Entry 3PT6 (X-ray diffraction, 3.00 A resolution); this record covers chains A and C of the 3 polymer chains in the assembly.

# Chain A
Molecule: DNA (cytosine-5)-methyltransferase 1
Organism: Mus musculus
Notes: EC 2.1.1.37
Reference sequence: P13864 (DNMT1_MOUSE); numbering as in UniProt (aligned over 650-1602)
Chain sequence (954 residues; numbered 649 to 1602; the number before each row is that of its first residue):
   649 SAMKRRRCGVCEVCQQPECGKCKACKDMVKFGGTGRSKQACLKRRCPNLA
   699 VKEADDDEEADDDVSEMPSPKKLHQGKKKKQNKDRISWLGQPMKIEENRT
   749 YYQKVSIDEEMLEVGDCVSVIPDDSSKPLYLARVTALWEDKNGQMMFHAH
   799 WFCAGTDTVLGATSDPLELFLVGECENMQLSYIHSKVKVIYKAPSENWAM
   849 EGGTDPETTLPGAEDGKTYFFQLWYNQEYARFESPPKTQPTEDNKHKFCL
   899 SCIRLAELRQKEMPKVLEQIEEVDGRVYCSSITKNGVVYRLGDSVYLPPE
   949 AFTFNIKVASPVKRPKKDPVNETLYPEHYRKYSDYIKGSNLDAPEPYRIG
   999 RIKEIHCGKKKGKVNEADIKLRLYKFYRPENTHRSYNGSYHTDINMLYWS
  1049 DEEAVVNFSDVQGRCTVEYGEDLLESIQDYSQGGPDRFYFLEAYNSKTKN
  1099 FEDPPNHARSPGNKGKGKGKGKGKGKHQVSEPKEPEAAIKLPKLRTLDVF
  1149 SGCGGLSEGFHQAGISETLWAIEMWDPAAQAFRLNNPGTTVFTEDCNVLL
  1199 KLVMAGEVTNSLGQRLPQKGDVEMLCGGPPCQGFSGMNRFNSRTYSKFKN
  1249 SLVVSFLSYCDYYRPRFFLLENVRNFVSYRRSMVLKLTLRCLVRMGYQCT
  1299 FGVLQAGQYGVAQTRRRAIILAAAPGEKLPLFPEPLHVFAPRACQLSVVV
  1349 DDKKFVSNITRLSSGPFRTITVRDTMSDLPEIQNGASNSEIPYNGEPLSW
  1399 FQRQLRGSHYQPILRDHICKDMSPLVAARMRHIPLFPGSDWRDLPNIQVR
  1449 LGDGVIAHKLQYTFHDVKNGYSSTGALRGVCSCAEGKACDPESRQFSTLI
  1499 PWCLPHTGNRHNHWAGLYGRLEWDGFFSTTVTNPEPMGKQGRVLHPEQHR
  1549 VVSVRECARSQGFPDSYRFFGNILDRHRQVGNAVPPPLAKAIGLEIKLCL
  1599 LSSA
Disordered / not traced: 649-650, 852-864, 1116-1138, 1601-1602
Sequence notes: expression tag (649)
Bound ions: Zn2+ site 1: Cys-656, Cys-659, Cys-662, Cys-694; Zn2+ site 2: Cys-667, Cys-670, Cys-673, Cys-689; Zn2+ site 3: His-796, Cys-823, Cys-897, Cys-900; Zn2+ site 4: Cys-1479, Cys-1481, Cys-1487, His-1504
Residues lining bound ligands: S-adenosylhomocysteine (SAH): Met-651, Phe-1148, Ser-1149, Gly-1150, Cys-1151, Gly-1152, Gly-1153, Leu-1154, Ile-1170, Glu-1171, Met-1172, Trp-1173, Ala-1176, Glu-1192, Asp-1193, Cys-1194, Gly-1226, Pro-1228, Leu-1250, Glu-1269, Asn-1580, Ala-1581, Val-1582
UniProt features mapped onto this chain:
  - region: Lys-1112 to His-1125 (7 X 2 AA tandem repeats of K-G)
  - active site: Cys-1229
  - binding site (Zn(2+)): Cys-656, Cys-659, Cys-662, Cys-667, Cys-670, Cys-673, Cys-689, Cys-694
  - binding site (S-adenosyl-L-methionine): Ser-1149, Gly-1153, Leu-1154, Glu-1171, Met-1172, Asp-1193, Cys-1194, Val-1582
  - modified residue: Ser-713 (Phosphoserine), Ser-717 (Phosphoserine), Ser-735 (Phosphoserine), Lys-752 (N6-acetyllysine), Ser-882 (Phosphoserine), Lys-895 (N6-acetyllysine), Lys-961 (N6-acetyllysine), Lys-965 (N6-acetyllysine), Lys-979 (N6-acetyllysine), Lys-1114 (N6-acetyllysine), Lys-1116 (N6-acetyllysine), Lys-1118 (N6-acetyllysine), Lys-1120 (N6-acetyllysine), Lys-1122 (N6-acetyllysine), Lys-1124 (N6-acetyllysine), Lys-1352 (N6-acetyllysine), Lys-1418 (N6-acetyllysine)
  - mutagenesis: Cys-1229 (C1229W: Loss of activity)
What the authors report for this chain:
  - binding site for the 19-nt DNA strand (chain C): Lys-686, Gln-687
  - mutagenesis - K686A/Q687A: abolished binding to the 19-nt DNA strand (chain C)
  - mutagenesis - K686A/Q687A: increased catalytic activity on unmethylated substrates
  - mutagenesis - K686A/Q687A: decreased catalytic activity on hemimethylated subtrates

# Chain C
Molecule: 19-nt DNA strand
Sequence (19 nucleotides; each row starts with the number of its first residue):
     1 TCCCGTGAGCCTCCGCAGG

# Chain A / chain C interface
Residue-residue contacts (22):
  Arg-653(A) with DC14(C), sugar contact; DG15(C), salt bridge to the phosphate
  Arg-655(A) with DC13(C), salt bridge to the phosphate
  Glu-666(A) with DC13(C), phosphate contact
  Lys-678(A) with DT12(C), salt bridge to the phosphate
  Lys-686(A) with DC13(C), base contact; DC14(C), hydrogen bond to the base
  Gln-687(A) with DC13(C), sugar contact; DC14(C), base contact; DG15(C), hydrogen bond to the base
  Ala-688(A) with DC13(C), phosphate contact
  Arg-692(A) with DC13(C), salt bridge to the phosphate
  Leu-697(A) with DC14(C), phosphate contact
  Gly-1234(A) with DT6(C), phosphate contact
  Met-1235(A) with DT6(C), hydrogen bond to the phosphate
  Asn-1236(A) with DT6(C), phosphate contact; DG7(C), phosphate contact
  Arg-1237(A) with DG7(C), phosphate contact
  Asn-1239(A) with DG7(C), sugar contact; DA8(C), hydrogen bond to the phosphate
  Arg-1241(A) with DA8(C), salt bridge to the phosphate
  Arg-1278(A) with DG7(C), salt bridge to the phosphate
Other interface residues (no listed pair), chain A (19 interface residues in all): Arg-654, Arg-693, Thr-1242
Other interface residues (no listed pair), chain C (8 interface residues in all): DG5

# Summary
19 residues of chain A and 8 residues of chain C are in contact; the contacts include 4 hydrogen bonds and 6
salt bridges. Polar contacts include Lys-686(A)/DC14(C), Gln-687(A)/DG15(C) and Met-1235(A)/DT6(C). From the
paper: a binding site for the 19-nt DNA strand (chain C) at Lys-686(A) and Gln-687(A); K686A/Q687A of chain A
abolish binding to the 19-nt DNA strand (chain C).
Chain A is DNA (cytosine-5)-methyltransferase 1 (Mus musculus) and chain C is a 19-nt DNA strand; the
structure, Crystal structure of mouse DNMT1(650-1602) in complex with DNA, was determined by X-ray diffraction
together with 3PT9 and 3PTA from the same study.
